6UZC - chains x and M of the 42 polymer chains in the assembly; structure by electron microscopy, 4.50 A resolution (low resolution: residue-level contacts below are approximate; hydrogen-bond / salt-bridge calls are withheld).

Chain x:
Molecule: Major capsid protein
Source organism: Enterobacteria phage T4
UniProt: P04535 (CAPSH_BPT4); residue numbers follow UniProt; this construct covers 1-521
Sequence (521 residues; row label = number of the first residue in the row):
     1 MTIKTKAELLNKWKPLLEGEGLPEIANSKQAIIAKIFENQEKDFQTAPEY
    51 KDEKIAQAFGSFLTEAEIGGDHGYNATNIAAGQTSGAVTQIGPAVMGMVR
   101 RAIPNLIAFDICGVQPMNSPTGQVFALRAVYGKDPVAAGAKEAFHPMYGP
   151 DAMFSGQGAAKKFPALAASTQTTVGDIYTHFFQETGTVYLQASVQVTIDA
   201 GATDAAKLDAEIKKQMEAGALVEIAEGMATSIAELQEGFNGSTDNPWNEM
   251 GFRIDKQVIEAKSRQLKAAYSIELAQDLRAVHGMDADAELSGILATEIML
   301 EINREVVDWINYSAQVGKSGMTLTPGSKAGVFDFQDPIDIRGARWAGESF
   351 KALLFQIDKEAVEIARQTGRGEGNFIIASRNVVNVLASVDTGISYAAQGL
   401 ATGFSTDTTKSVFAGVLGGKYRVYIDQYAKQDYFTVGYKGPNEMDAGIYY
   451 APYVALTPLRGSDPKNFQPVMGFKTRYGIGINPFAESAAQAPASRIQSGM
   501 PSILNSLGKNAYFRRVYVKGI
Unresolved in the structure: 1-65
Swiss-Prot annotation at these positions:
  - site: Glu-65, Ala-66 (Cleavage)

Chain M:
Molecule: Portal protein
Source organism: Enterobacteria phage T4
UniProt: P13334 (PORTL_BPT4); residues 1-524 here = UniProt positions 1-524
Sequence (524 residues; numbered 1 to 524; the number before each row is that of its first residue):
     1 MKFNVLSLFAPWAKMDERNFKDQEKEDLVSITAPKLDDGAREFEVSSNEA
    51 ASPYNAAFQTIFGSYEPGMKTTRELIDTYRNLMNNYEVDNAVSEIVSDAI
   101 VYEDDTEVVALNLDKSKFSPKIKNMMLDEFSDVLNHLSFQRKGSDHFRRW
   151 YVDSRIFFHKIIDPKRPKEGIKELRRLDPRQVQYVREIITETEAGTKIVK
   201 GYKEYFIYDTAHESYACDGRMYEAGTKIKIPKAAVVYAHSGLVDCCGKNI
   251 IGYLHRAVKPANQLKLLEDAVVIYRITRAPDRRVWYVDTGNMPARKAAEH
   301 MQHVMNTMKNRVVYDASTGKIKNQQHNMSMTEDYWLQRRDGKAVTEVDTL
   351 PGADNTGNMEDIRWFRQALYMALRVPLSRIPQDQQGGVMFDSGTSITRDE
   401 LTFAKFIRELQHKFEEVFLDPLKTNLLLKGIITEDEWNDEINNIKIEFHR
   451 DSYFAELKEAEILERRINMLTMAEPFIGKYISHRTAMKDILQMTDEEIEQ
   501 EAKQIEEESKEARFQDPDQEQEDF
Unresolved in the structure: 381-394, 511-524

How chain x and chain M interact:
Contacting residue pairs - 17 pairs, chain x then chain M:
  Arg-100(x) with Ala-51(M); Pro-53(M)
  Ile-103(x) with Tyr-54(M); Asn-55(M)
  Asn-105(x) with Lys-227(M)
  Arg-279(x) with Glu-191(M)
  Gly-283(x) with Ser-46(M)
  Met-284(x) with Ala-51(M)
  Ala-288(x) with Asn-55(M); Gln-59(M)
  Glu-289(x) with Asn-55(M)
  Ser-291(x) with Gln-59(M)
  Gly-292(x) with Asn-55(M)
  Ile-293(x) with Asn-55(M)
  Thr-296(x) with Tyr-54(M); Asn-55(M)
  Arg-460(x) with Glu-66(M)
Interface residues without a listed pair, chain x (16 interface residues in all): Phe-109, Pro-458, Phe-473
Interface residues without a listed pair, chain M (12 interface residues in all): Glu-49, Ala-56, His-212

In short:
16 residues of chain x face 12 of chain M across their interface.
Here chain x is Major capsid protein and chain M is Portal protein, both from Enterobacteria phage T4. Entry
6UZC (Portal vertex structure of bacteriophage T4) was determined by electron microscopy.
